5DQH - chains A and T of the 3 polymer chains in the assembly; structure by X-ray diffraction, 1.99 A resolution.

[Chain A]
Protein: DNA polymerase eta
Source organism: Homo sapiens
Notes: EC 2.7.7.7
UniProtKB: Q9Y253 (POLH_HUMAN); residue numbers follow UniProt; this construct covers 1-432
Amino-acid sequence (435 residues; numbered -2 to 432; the number before each row is that of its first residue; numbers below 1 keep their minus sign (Gly-2 is residue -2)):
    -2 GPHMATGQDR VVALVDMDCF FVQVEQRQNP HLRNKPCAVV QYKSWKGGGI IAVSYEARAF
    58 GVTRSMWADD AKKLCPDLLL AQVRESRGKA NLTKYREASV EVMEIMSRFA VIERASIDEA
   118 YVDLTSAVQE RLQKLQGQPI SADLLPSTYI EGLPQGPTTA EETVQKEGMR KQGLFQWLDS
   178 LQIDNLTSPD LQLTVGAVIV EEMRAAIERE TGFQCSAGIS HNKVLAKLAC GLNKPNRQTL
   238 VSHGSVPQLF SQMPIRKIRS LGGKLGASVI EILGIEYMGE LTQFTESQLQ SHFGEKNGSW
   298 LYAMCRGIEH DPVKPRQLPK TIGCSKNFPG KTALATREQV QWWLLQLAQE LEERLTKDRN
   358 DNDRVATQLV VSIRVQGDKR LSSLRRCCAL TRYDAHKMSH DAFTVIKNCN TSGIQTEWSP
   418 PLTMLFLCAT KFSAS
Not modelled in the structure: 155-159
Construct notes: expression tag (-2 to 0)
Metal / ion sites: Mg2+ site 1: Asp13, Asp115, Glu116 (together with XG4) (shared with 1 residue of chain P); Mg2+ site 2: Asp13, Met14, Asp115 (together with XG4)
Small-molecule neighbours: XG4 (2'-deoxy-5'-O-[(R)-hydroxy{[(R)-hydroxy(phosphonooxy)phosphoryl]amino}phosphoryl]guanosine): Asp13, Met14, Asp15, Cys16, Phe17, Phe18, Gln38, Ile48, Ala49, Tyr52, Arg55, Arg61, Ile114, Asp115, Glu116, Lys231
Curated features (UniProtKB/Swiss-Prot):
  - binding site (Mg(2+)): Asp13, Met14, Asp115, Glu116
  - binding site (Mn(2+)): Asp13, Met14, Asp115, Glu116
  - binding site (a 2'-deoxyribonucleoside 5'-triphosphate): Arg61
What the authors report for this chain:
  - binding site for XG4: Arg61
  - conformationally variable residues (side-chain flip): Arg61
  - binding site for the 12-nt DNA strand (chain T): Trp42

[Chain T]
Molecule: 12-nt DNA strand
Sequence (12 nucleotides; numbered 1 to 12; the number before each row is that of its first residue):
     1 CATXATGACG CT
Modified residues: 5EJ (1-(2-deoxy-5-O-phosphono-beta-D-erythro-pentofuranosyl)-4-ethoxy-5-methylpyrimidin-2(1H)-one) at position 4

[Interface between chain A and chain T]
Pairs across the interface (39; chain A residue first):
  Gln38(A) with 5EJ_4(T), base contact; DA5(T), sugar contact
  Tyr39(A) with 5EJ_4(T), phosphate contact; DA5(T), hydrogen bond to the phosphate
  Trp42(A) with DA2(T), stacking on the base
  Ser62(A) with DT3(T), base contact
  Trp64(A) with DT3(T), sugar contact
  Lys86(A) with DT6(T), salt bridge to the phosphate
  Ala87(A) with DA5(T), sugar contact
  Leu89(A) with DA5(T), phosphate contact; DT6(T), phosphate contact
  Arg93(A) with DT6(T), salt bridge to the phosphate; DG7(T), salt bridge to the phosphate
  Lys311(A) with DC9(T), phosphate contact
  Arg313(A) with DC9(T), salt bridge to the phosphate
  Pro316(A) with DA8(T), phosphate contact
  Lys317(A) with DA8(T), hydrogen bond to the phosphate; DC9(T), salt bridge to the phosphate
  Thr318(A) with DG7(T), sugar contact; DA8(T), hydrogen bond to the phosphate
  Ile319(A) with DG7(T), phosphate contact
  Gly320(A) with DT6(T), sugar contact; DG7(T), hydrogen bond to the phosphate
  Cys321(A) with DT6(T), phosphate contact
  Ser322(A) with DA5(T), sugar contact; DT6(T), hydrogen bond to the phosphate
  Lys323(A) with DA5(T), phosphate contact
  Asn324(A) with DT3(T), phosphate contact; 5EJ_4(T), hydrogen bond to the phosphate; DA5(T), hydrogen bond to the phosphate
  Pro326(A) with DC1(T), phosphate contact; DA2(T), sugar contact; 5EJ_4(T), phosphate contact
  Gly327(A) with DC1(T), hydrogen bond to the phosphate; DA2(T), phosphate contact
  Thr329(A) with DA2(T), base contact
  Arg351(A) with DT6(T), salt bridge to the phosphate; DG7(T), salt bridge to the phosphate
  Leu378(A) with DT6(T), base contact
Other interface residues (no listed pair), chain A (32 interface residues in all): Ile48, Glu110, Arg111, Lys293, Glu347, Met421, Phe423
Other interface residues (no listed pair), chain T (11 interface residues in all): DG10, DC11

[Summary]
32 residues of chain A face 11 of chain T across their interface, with 8 hydrogen bonds, 7 salt bridges and 1
aromatic stacking contact. Polar contacts include Tyr39(A)-DA5(T), Lys317(A)-DA8(T) and Thr318(A)-DA8(T). The
paper reports a binding site for XG4 at Arg61(A); a binding site for the 12-nt DNA strand (chain T) at
Trp42(A).
Here chain A is DNA polymerase eta (Homo sapiens) and chain T is a 12-nt DNA strand. Entry 5DQH (Crystal
Structure of Human DNA Polymerase Eta Inserting dGMPNPP Opposite O4-Ethylthymidine) was determined by X-ray
diffraction (same publication as 5DLF, 5DLG, 5DQG and 5DQI).
